PDB entry 4XLS | X-ray diffraction, 4.01 A resolution (low resolution: residue-level contacts below are approximate; hydrogen-bond / salt-bridge calls are withheld) | chains A and B of the 9 polymer chains in the assembly

[Chain A (and B)]
Protein: DNA-directed RNA polymerase subunit alpha
Organism: Thermus aquaticus
Notes: EC 2.7.7.6; chain B of this document is another copy of the same molecule, construct and numbering; everything in this record applies to it too
Reference sequence: Q9KWU8 (RPOA_THEAQ); residues 1-314 here = UniProt positions 1-314
Sequence (314 residues; numbered 1 to 314; the number before each row is that of its first residue):
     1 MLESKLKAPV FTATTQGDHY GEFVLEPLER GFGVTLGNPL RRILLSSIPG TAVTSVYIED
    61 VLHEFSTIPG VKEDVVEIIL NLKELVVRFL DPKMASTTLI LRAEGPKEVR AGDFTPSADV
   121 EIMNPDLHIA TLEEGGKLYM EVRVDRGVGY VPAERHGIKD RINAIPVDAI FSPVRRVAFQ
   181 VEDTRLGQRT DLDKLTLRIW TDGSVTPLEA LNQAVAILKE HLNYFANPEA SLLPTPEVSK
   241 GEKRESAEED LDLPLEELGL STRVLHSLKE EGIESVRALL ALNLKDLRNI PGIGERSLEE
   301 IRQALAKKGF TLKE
Not modelled in the structure: 1-6, 234-314

[Chain A / chain B interface]
Residue-residue contacts (66):
  Pro9(A) with Tyr224(B)
  Phe11(A) with Tyr224(B); Phe225(B); Ala226(B); Asn227(B); Glu229(B)
  Thr12(A) with Glu229(B)
  Ala13(A) with Pro228(B); Glu229(B); Ala230(B)
  Thr14(A) with Ser231(B)
  Thr15(A) with Leu232(B)
  Gln16(A) with Leu232(B); Leu233(B)
  Leu25(A) with Phe225(B)
  Leu28(A) with His221(B)
  Arg30(A) with Arg155(B)
  Phe32(A) with Ile43(B); Ser46(B); Ser47(B); His221(B)
  Thr35(A) with Pro39(B); Arg42(B); Ile43(B)
  Pro39(A) with Thr35(B); Pro39(B)
  Leu40(A) with Phe225(B)
  Arg42(A) with Gly31(B); Val34(B); Thr35(B)
  Ile43(A) with Phe32(B); Thr35(B)
  Ser47(A) with Phe32(B)
  Val215(A) with Leu222(B); Phe225(B)
  Leu218(A) with Leu222(B)
  Lys219(A) with Lys219(B); Leu222(B); Asn223(B)
  His221(A) with Leu28(B); Phe32(B)
  Leu222(A) with Leu218(B); Lys219(B); Leu222(B)
  Tyr224(A) with Pro9(B); Phe11(B)
  Phe225(A) with Phe11(B); Leu40(B); Leu211(B); Asn212(B); Val215(B)
  Ala226(A) with Phe11(B)
  Pro228(A) with Phe11(B); Thr12(B); Ala13(B); Leu208(B)
  Glu229(A) with Thr12(B); Ala13(B)
  Ala230(A) with Ala13(B)
  Ser231(A) with Ala13(B); Thr14(B); Thr15(B)
  Leu232(A) with Thr15(B); Gln16(B); Gly17(B)
  Leu233(A) with Gln16(B)
Interface residues without a listed pair, chain A (39 interface residues in all): Lys7, Val10, Gly31, Leu36, Ser46, Leu208, Asn223, Asn227
Interface residues without a listed pair, chain B (42 interface residues in all): Leu25, Leu36, Tyr150

[Summary]
39 residues of chain A face 42 of chain B across their interface.
Chain A and chain B are both DNA-directed RNA polymerase subunit alpha (Thermus aquaticus); the structure,
Crystal structure of T. aquaticus transcription initiation complex with CarD containing upstream fork
promoter, was determined by X-ray diffraction, deposited together with 4XLR and 4XAX.
